PDB entry 8ZQH | electron microscopy, 3.12 A resolution | chains C and A of the 4 polymer chains in the assembly

[Chain C]
Molecule: 44-nt DNA strand
From: unclassified sequences
Sequence (44 nucleotides; each row starts with the number of its first residue; numbers below 1 keep their minus sign (DC-33 is residue -33)):
   -33 CAAGCCGTCT AGCGGTGAGG TTCTCTGATG GAAGCATATC GTAG
Not modelled in the structure: -33 to -15, -9 to -6, 9-10

[Chain A]
Protein: Cas12X
From: unclassified sequences
Amino-acid sequence (914 residues; each row starts with the number of its first residue; numbers below 1 keep their minus sign (His-5 is residue -5)):
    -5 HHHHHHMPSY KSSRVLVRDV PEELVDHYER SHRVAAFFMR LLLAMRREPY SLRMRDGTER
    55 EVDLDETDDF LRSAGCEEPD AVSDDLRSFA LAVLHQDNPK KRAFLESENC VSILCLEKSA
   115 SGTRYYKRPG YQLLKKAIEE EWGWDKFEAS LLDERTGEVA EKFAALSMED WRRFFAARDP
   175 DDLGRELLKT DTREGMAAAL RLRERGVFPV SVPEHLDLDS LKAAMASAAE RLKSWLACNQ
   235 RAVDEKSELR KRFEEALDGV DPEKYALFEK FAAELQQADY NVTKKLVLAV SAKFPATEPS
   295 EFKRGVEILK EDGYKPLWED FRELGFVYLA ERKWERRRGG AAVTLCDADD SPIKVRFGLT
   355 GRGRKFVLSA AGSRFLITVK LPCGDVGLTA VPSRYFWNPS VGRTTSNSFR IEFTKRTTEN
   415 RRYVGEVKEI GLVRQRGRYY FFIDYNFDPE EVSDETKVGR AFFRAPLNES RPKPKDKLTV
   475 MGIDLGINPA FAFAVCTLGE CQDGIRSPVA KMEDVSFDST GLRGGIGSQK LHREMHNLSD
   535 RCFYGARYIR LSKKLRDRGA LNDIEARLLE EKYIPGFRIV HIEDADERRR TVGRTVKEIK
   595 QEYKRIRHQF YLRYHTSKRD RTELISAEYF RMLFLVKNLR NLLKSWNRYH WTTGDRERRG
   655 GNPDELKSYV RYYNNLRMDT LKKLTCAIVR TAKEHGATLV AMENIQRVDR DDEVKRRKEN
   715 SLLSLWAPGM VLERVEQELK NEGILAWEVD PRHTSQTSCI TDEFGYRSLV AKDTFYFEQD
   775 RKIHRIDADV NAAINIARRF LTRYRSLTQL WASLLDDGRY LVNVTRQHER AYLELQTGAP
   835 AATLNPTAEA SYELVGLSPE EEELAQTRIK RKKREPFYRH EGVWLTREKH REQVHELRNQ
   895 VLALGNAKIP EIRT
Not modelled in the structure: -5 to 0

[Chain C / chain A interface]
Pairs across the interface (36):
  DT-12(C) - Arg881(A)  salt bridge to the phosphate
  DC-11(C) - Arg704(A)  salt bridge to the phosphate
  DC-11(C) - Trp805(A)  phosphate contact
  DT-10(C) - Gln700(A)  hydrogen bond to the base
  DT-10(C) - Arg701(A)  base contact
  DT-10(C) - Val702(A)  hydrogen bond to the base
  DT-10(C) - Arg704(A)  base contact
  DT-5(C) - Met724(A)  base contact
  DG-4(C) - Arg235(A)  hydrogen bond to the phosphate
  DG-3(C) - Ser228(A)  base contact
  DG-3(C) - Ala231(A)  sugar contact
  DG-3(C) - Arg235(A)  salt bridge to the phosphate
  DA-2(C) - Glu224(A)  sugar contact
  DA-2(C) - Lys227(A)  sugar contact
  DA-2(C) - Ser228(A)  hydrogen bond to the sugar
  DA-1(C) - His89(A)  salt bridge to the phosphate
  DA-1(C) - Glu224(A)  sugar contact
  DA-1(C) - Lys227(A)  salt bridge to the phosphate
  DG0(C) - Tyr4(A)  stacking on the base
  DG0(C) - Ser6(A)  base contact
  DG0(C) - Arg350(A)  sugar contact
  DG0(C) - Arg356(A)  salt bridge to the phosphate
  DG0(C) - Glu423(A)  sugar contact
  DG0(C) - Asp438(A)  hydrogen bond to the base
  DC1(C) - Tyr4(A)  hydrogen bond to the phosphate
  DC1(C) - Thr354(A)  base contact
  DC1(C) - Arg356(A)  base contact
  DC1(C) - Lys422(A)  phosphate contact
  DC1(C) - Glu423(A)  sugar contact
  DC1(C) - Asn440(A)  phosphate contact
  DA2(C) - Lys121(A)  base contact
  DA2(C) - Thr354(A)  base contact
  DA2(C) - Lys422(A)  salt bridge to the phosphate
  DT3(C) - Lys121(A)  hydrogen bond to the base
  DT3(C) - Thr354(A)  base contact
  DT5(C) - Lys130(A)  salt bridge to the phosphate
Other interface residues (no listed pair), chain C (15 interface residues in all): DA4, DC6
Other interface residues (no listed pair), chain A (31 interface residues in all): Lys5, Glu100, Glu102, Asn103, Tyr120, Leu127, Asn401

[In short]
15 residues of chain C and 31 residues of chain A are in contact, with 7 hydrogen bonds, 8 salt bridges and 1
aromatic stacking contact. Among the polar pairs are DT-10(C)-Gln700(A), DT-10(C)-Val702(A) and
DG0(C)-Asp438(A).
Chain C is a 44-nt DNA strand and chain A is Cas12X, both from unclassified sequences; the structure, Cryo-EM
structure of Cas12X with crRNA and Target DNA, Conformation 3, was determined by electron microscopy.
